PDB entry 5KQ5 | X-ray diffraction, 3.41 A resolution | chains A and B of the 3 polymer chains in the assembly

== Chain A ==
Protein: 5'-AMP-activated protein kinase catalytic subunit alpha-1
From: Rattus norvegicus
Notes: EC 2.7.11.1, 2.7.11.27, 2.7.11.31, 2.7.11.26
Reference sequence: P54645 (AAPK1_RAT); residues 0-548 here correspond to UniProt positions 11-559 (UniProt number = residue number + 11)
Chain sequence (503 residues; numbered -1 to 548; 47 numbers in that range are skipped by the numbering (no residue carries them; nothing is unmodelled there); the number before each row is that of its first residue; numbers below 1 keep their minus sign (Gly-1 is residue -1)):
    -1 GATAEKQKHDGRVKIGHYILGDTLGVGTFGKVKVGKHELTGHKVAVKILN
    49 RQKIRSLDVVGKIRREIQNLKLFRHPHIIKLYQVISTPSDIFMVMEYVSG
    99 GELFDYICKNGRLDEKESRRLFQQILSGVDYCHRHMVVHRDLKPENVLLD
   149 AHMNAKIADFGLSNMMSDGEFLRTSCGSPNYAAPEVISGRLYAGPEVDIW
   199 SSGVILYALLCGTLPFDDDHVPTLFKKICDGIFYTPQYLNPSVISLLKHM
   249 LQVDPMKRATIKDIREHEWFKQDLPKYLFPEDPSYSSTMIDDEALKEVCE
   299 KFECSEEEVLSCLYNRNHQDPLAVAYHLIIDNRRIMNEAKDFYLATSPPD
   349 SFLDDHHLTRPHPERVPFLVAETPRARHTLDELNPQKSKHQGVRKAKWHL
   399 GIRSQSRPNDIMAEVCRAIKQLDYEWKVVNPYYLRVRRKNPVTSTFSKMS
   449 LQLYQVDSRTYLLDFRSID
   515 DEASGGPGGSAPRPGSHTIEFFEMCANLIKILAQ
Disordered / not traced: -1 to 9, 278-393, 515-527
Modified positions: Thr172 (phosphothreonine; TPO)
Differences from the reference sequence: expression tag (-1); linker (517-520, 522-524)
Ligand contacts:
  - 6VT (6-chloranyl-5-[4-(1-oxidanylcyclobutyl)phenyl]-1H-indole-3-carboxylic acid): Val11, Leu18, Gly19, Lys29, Lys31, Ile46, Asn48, Asp88, Phe90
  - staurosporine (STU): Leu22, Gly23, Val24, Gly25, Val30, Ala43, Lys45, Ile77, Met93, Glu94, Tyr95, Val96, Ser97, Gly99, Glu100, Glu143, Asn144, Leu146, Ala156, Asp157
UniProt features mapped onto this chain:
  - active site: Asp139 (Proton acceptor)
  - binding site (ATP): Leu22 to Val30, Lys45
  - modified residue: Thr21 (Phosphothreonine), Thr172 (Phosphothreonine), Thr258 (Phosphothreonine), Thr344 (Phosphothreonine), Ser345 (Phosphoserine), Ser349 (Phosphoserine), Thr357 (Phosphothreonine), Thr371 (Phosphothreonine), Ser386 (Phosphoserine), Ser456 (Phosphoserine)

== Chain B ==
Protein: 5'-AMP-activated protein kinase subunit beta-1
From: Rattus norvegicus
Reference sequence: P80386 (AAKB1_RAT); residue numbers follow UniProt; this construct covers 68-270
Chain sequence (204 residues; numbered 67 to 270; the number before each row is that of its first residue):
    67 MEVNEKAPAQARPTVFRWTGGGKEVYLSGSFNNWSKLPLTRDQNNFVAIL
   117 DLPEGEHQYKFFVDGQWTHDPSEPIVTSQLGTVNNIIQVKKTDFEVFDAL
   167 MVDSQKCSDVSELSSSPPGPYHQEPYISKPEERFKAPPILPPHLLQVILN
   217 KDTGISCDPALLPEPNHVMLNHLYALSIKDGVMVLSATHRYKKKYVTTLL
   267 YKPI
Disordered / not traced: 67-77, 172-200, 218-221
Differences from the reference sequence: initiating methionine (67); engineered mutation Asp108 (Ser in P80386)
Ligand contacts: 6VT (6-chloranyl-5-[4-(1-oxidanylcyclobutyl)phenyl]-1H-indole-3-carboxylic acid): Val81, Arg83, Thr106, Arg107, Asp108, Asn111, Val113, Ile115
UniProt features mapped onto this chain:
  - modified residue: Ser96 (Phosphoserine), Ser101 (Phosphoserine), Thr148 (Phosphothreonine), Ser182 (Phosphoserine), Lys201 (N6-succinyllysine)
  - mutagenesis: Trp100 (W100G: Abolishes glycogen-binding; W100L: Partially inhibits glycogen-binding), Lys126 (K126Q: Abolishes glycogen-binding), Leu146 (L146A: Significantly reduces glycogen-binding), Asn150 (N150K: Abolishes glycogen-binding; N150Q: Significantly reduces glycogen-binding)

== How chain A and chain B interact ==
Pairs across the interface - 120 pairs, chain A then chain B:
  Val11(A) - Thr106(B)
  Val11(A) - Val113(B)  hydrophobic
  Val11(A) - Ile115(B)  hydrophobic
  Lys12(A) - Ile115(B)
  Leu18(A) - Ile115(B)  hydrophobic
  Thr21(A) - Asp108(B)
  Lys29(A) - Asp108(B)  salt bridge
  Lys31(A) - Asp108(B)  salt bridge
  Asn48(A) - Arg83(B)
  Arg49(A) - Asp159(B)  salt bridge
  Arg49(A) - Ala165(B)  hydrogen bond (side chain-backbone)
  Arg49(A) - Val168(B)
  Arg49(A) - Asp169(B)  salt bridge
  Ile52(A) - Leu166(B)  hydrophobic
  Ile52(A) - Asp169(B)
  Arg53(A) - Asp169(B)
  Arg53(A) - Gln171(B)
  Val58(A) - Leu166(B)
  Val58(A) - Ser170(B)
  Ile61(A) - Leu166(B)  hydrophobic
  Arg62(A) - Phe163(B)
  Ile65(A) - Phe163(B)  hydrophobic
  Gln66(A) - Phe163(B)
  Val82(A) - Val162(B)
  Ser84(A) - Asp159(B)  hydrogen bond (side chain-backbone)
  Ser84(A) - Phe160(B)
  Ser84(A) - Val162(B)
  Ser84(A) - Ala165(B)
  Thr85(A) - Pro79(B)
  Thr85(A) - Val81(B)
  Thr85(A) - Asp159(B)
  Pro86(A) - Pro79(B)
  Pro86(A) - Thr80(B)
  Pro86(A) - Asp159(B)
  Ser87(A) - Val81(B)
  Asp88(A) - Val81(B)
  Asp88(A) - Arg83(B)  salt bridge
  Ile89(A) - Leu166(B)  hydrophobic
  Phe90(A) - Val81(B)  hydrophobic
  Phe90(A) - Ile115(B)  hydrophobic
  Met134(A) - His233(B)
  Met164(A) - His233(B)
  Ser165(A) - His233(B)
  Asp166(A) - His233(B)
  Asp166(A) - Leu236(B)
  Asp166(A) - Asn237(B)
  Asp166(A) - Arg256(B)  salt bridge
  Gly167(A) - His233(B)  hydrogen bond (backbone-backbone)
  Gly167(A) - Val234(B)
  Gly167(A) - Leu236(B)
  Gly167(A) - His238(B)  hydrogen bond (backbone-side chain)
  Glu168(A) - Val234(B)
  Phe169(A) - Pro207(B)  hydrophobic
  Phe169(A) - His209(B)
  Phe169(A) - Leu210(B)  hydrophobic
  Phe169(A) - Val234(B)  hydrophobic
  Arg188(A) - Ile205(B)
  Leu189(A) - Pro204(B)  hydrophobic
  Leu189(A) - Ile205(B)
  Leu189(A) - Pro207(B)  hydrophobic
  Ala191(A) - His209(B)
  Ala191(A) - Val234(B)  hydrophobic
  Glu194(A) - His209(B)  salt bridge
  Met254(A) - Pro208(B)  hydrophobic
  Met254(A) - Gln212(B)
  Ala394(A) - Asn216(B)
  Lys395(A) - Leu242(B)
  Trp396(A) - Leu215(B)
  Trp396(A) - Asn216(B)
  Trp396(A) - Ala241(B)
  Trp396(A) - Leu242(B)
  Trp396(A) - Val250(B)  hydrophobic
  Trp396(A) - Ser252(B)
  Trp396(A) - Leu265(B)  hydrophobic
  His397(A) - Tyr240(B)
  His397(A) - Ala241(B)  hydrogen bond (backbone-backbone)
  His397(A) - Ser243(B)  hydrogen bond
  Leu398(A) - Leu210(B)  hydrophobic
  Leu398(A) - His238(B)
  Leu398(A) - Leu239(B)
  Leu398(A) - Tyr240(B)
  Gly399(A) - Leu239(B)  hydrogen bond (backbone-backbone)
  Tyr430(A) - Lys201(B)  hydrogen bond (side chain-backbone)
  Tyr430(A) - Ala202(B)
  Tyr430(A) - Pro203(B)
  Gln450(A) - Pro204(B)
  Leu451(A) - Pro203(B)
  Leu451(A) - Pro204(B)
  Tyr452(A) - Pro204(B)
  Tyr452(A) - Leu206(B)  hydrophobic
  Tyr452(A) - Pro207(B)
  Gln453(A) - Pro203(B)
  Gln453(A) - Pro204(B)  hydrogen bond (backbone-backbone)
  Gln453(A) - Ile205(B)
  Gln453(A) - Leu206(B)  hydrogen bond (backbone-backbone)
  Val454(A) - Leu206(B)  hydrophobic
  Tyr459(A) - Pro203(B)  hydrophobic
  Leu460(A) - Leu206(B)  hydrophobic
  Asp462(A) - His238(B)  salt bridge
  Phe463(A) - Asn237(B)
  Phe463(A) - His238(B)
  Phe463(A) - Leu239(B)  hydrogen bond (backbone-backbone)
  Arg464(A) - Asn237(B)
  Ser465(A) - Asn237(B)  hydrogen bond (backbone-backbone)
  Ser465(A) - His255(B)
  Thr532(A) - His255(B)
  Ile533(A) - Thr264(B)
  Ile533(A) - Leu266(B)  hydrophobic
  Phe535(A) - Asn237(B)
  Phe536(A) - Leu239(B)  hydrophobic
  Phe536(A) - Leu251(B)
  Phe536(A) - Ser252(B)
  Phe536(A) - Ala253(B)
  Phe536(A) - Thr264(B)
  Phe536(A) - Leu266(B)  hydrophobic
  Cys539(A) - Leu239(B)  hydrophobic
  Ala540(A) - Met249(B)  hydrophobic
  Ala540(A) - Leu251(B)  hydrophobic
  Ile543(A) - Leu239(B)  hydrophobic
  Ile543(A) - Met249(B)  hydrophobic
Other interface residues (no listed pair), chain A (65 interface residues in all): Ile13, Ile83, Pro253, Pro406, Pro429
Other interface residues (no listed pair), chain B (55 interface residues in all): Gln109, Asn111, Glu161, Asn232

== In short ==
Chain A and chain B form an interface of 65 and 55 residues respectively, with 12 hydrogen bonds and 8 salt
bridges. Among the polar pairs are Lys29(A)-Asp108(B), Lys31(A)-Asp108(B) and Arg49(A)-Asp159(B). Compound 6VT
is bound between chain A and chain B. Chain A binds staurosporine.
Here chain A is 5'-AMP-activated protein kinase catalytic subunit alpha-1 and chain B is 5'-AMP-activated
protein kinase subunit beta-1, both from Rattus norvegicus. Entry 5KQ5 (AMPK bound to allosteric activator)
was determined by X-ray diffraction.
